Entry 9RXM (electron microscopy, 3.00 A resolution); this record covers chains B and D of the 5 polymer chains in the assembly.

[Chain B]
Molecule: T cell receptor beta chain
Organism: Homo sapiens
Sequence (242 residues; numbered 1 to 242; the number before each row is that of its first residue):
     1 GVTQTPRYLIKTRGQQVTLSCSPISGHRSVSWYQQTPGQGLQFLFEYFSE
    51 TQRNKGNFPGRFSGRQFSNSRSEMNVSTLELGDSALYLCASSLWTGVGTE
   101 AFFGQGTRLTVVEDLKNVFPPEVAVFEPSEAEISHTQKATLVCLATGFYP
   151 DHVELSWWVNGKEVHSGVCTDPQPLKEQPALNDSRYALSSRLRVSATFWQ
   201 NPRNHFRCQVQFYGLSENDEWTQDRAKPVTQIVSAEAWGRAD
Unresolved in the structure: 129-130, 133-138, 173, 180-183, 196-206, 224-226, 238-242
Disulfide bonds: Cys21-Cys89, Cys143-Cys208

[Chain D]
Molecule: SARS-CoV-2 ORF3a_207-215 epitope
Organism: Homo sapiens
Sequence (9 residues; row label = number of the first residue in the row):
     1 FTSDYYQLY

[Chain B / chain D interface]
Residue-residue contacts - 10 pairs, chain B then chain D:
  Arg53(B) - Tyr6(D)
  Leu93(B) - Leu8(D)  hydrophobic
  Trp94(B) - Tyr6(D)
  Trp94(B) - Leu8(D)  hydrophobic
  Thr95(B) - Tyr6(D)
  Gly96(B) - Asp4(D)
  Val97(B) - Asp4(D)  hydrogen bond (backbone-backbone)
  Val97(B) - Tyr5(D)
  Val97(B) - Tyr6(D)
  Gly98(B) - Tyr5(D)

[In short]
The interface between chain B and chain D involves 7 residues on one side and 4 on the other; the contacts
include 1 hydrogen bond. The hydrogen-bonded pair Val97(B)-Asp4(D) is a backbone contact.
Chain B is T cell receptor beta chain and chain D is SARS-CoV-2 ORF3a_207-215 epitope, both from Homo sapiens;
the structure, Cryo-EM structure of TCRpriv/pMHC, was determined by electron microscopy.
